4QW0 - chains Z and a of the 28 polymer chains in the assembly; structure by X-ray diffraction, 2.90 A resolution.

Chain Z:
Protein: Proteasome subunit beta type-6
From: Saccharomyces cerevisiae
Notes: EC 3.4.25.1
Reference sequence: P23724 (PSB6_YEAST); residues 1-222 here correspond to UniProt positions 20-241 (UniProt number = residue number + 19)
Sequence (222 residues; numbered 1 to 222; the number before each row is that of its first residue):
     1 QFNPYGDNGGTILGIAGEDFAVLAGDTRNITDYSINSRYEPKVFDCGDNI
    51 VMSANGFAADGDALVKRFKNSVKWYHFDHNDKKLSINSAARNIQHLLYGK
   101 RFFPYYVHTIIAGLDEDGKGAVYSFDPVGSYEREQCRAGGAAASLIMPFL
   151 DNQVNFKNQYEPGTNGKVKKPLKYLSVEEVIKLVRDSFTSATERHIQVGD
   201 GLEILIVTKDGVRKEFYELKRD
Metal / ion sites: Mg2+ near Val198 (its only coordinating residue here)

Chain a:
Protein: Proteasome subunit beta type-7
From: Saccharomyces cerevisiae
Notes: EC 3.4.25.1
Reference sequence: P30657 (PSB7_YEAST); residues -12 to 233 here correspond to UniProt positions 21-266 (UniProt number = residue number + 33)
Sequence (246 residues; each row starts with the number of its first residue; numbers below 1 keep their minus sign (Thr-12 is residue -12)):
   -12 TQIANAGASPMVNTQQPIVTGTSVISMKYDNGVIIAADNLGSYGSLLRFN
    38 GVERLIPVGDNTVVGISGDISDMQHIERLLKDLVTENAYDNPLADAEEAL
    88 EPSYIFEYLATVMYQRRSKMNPLWNAIIVAGVQSNGDQFLRYVNLLGVTY
   138 SSPTLATGFGAHMANPLLRKVVDRESDIPKTTVQVAEEAIVNAMRVLYYR
   188 DARSSRNFSLAIIDKNTGLTFKKNLQVENMKWDFAKDIKGYGTQKI
Unresolved in the structure: -12 to 0

How chain Z and chain a interact:
Pairs across the interface (41; chain Z residue first):
  Gln1(Z) - Thr1(a)  hydrogen bond
  Phe2(Z) - Thr1(a)
  Phe2(Z) - Arg104(a)
  Phe2(Z) - Pro109(a)  hydrophobic
  Phe2(Z) - Trp111(a)  hydrophobic
  Phe2(Z) - Leu132(a)  hydrophobic
  Phe2(Z) - Leu133(a)  hydrophobic
  Asn3(Z) - Leu133(a)
  Pro4(Z) - Arg104(a)  hydrogen bond (backbone-side chain)
  Pro4(Z) - Met107(a)  hydrophobic
  Pro4(Z) - Leu133(a)
  Asn8(Z) - Val135(a)
  Asn29(Z) - Tyr137(a)
  Ser34(Z) - His149(a)  hydrogen bond
  Ile35(Z) - Arg156(a)  hydrogen bond (backbone-side chain)
  Asn36(Z) - Tyr137(a)
  Asn36(Z) - Ser139(a)
  Asn36(Z) - Leu142(a)
  Asn36(Z) - Arg156(a)
  Ser37(Z) - Ser138(a)  hydrogen bond (side chain-backbone)
  Glu40(Z) - Arg128(a)  salt bridge
  Glu40(Z) - Tyr137(a)
  Glu40(Z) - Ser138(a)  hydrogen bond (side chain-backbone)
  Phe57(Z) - Arg104(a)
  Phe57(Z) - Leu133(a)
  Phe57(Z) - Val135(a)  hydrophobic
  Ala59(Z) - Tyr101(a)
  Ala59(Z) - Leu133(a)
  Ala59(Z) - Gly134(a)
  Ala59(Z) - Val135(a)
  Asp60(Z) - Tyr101(a)  hydrogen bond
  Asp60(Z) - Arg104(a)  salt bridge
  Asp62(Z) - Thr136(a)  hydrogen bond
  Ala63(Z) - Tyr101(a)
  Lys66(Z) - Glu94(a)  salt bridge
  Phe103(Z) - Arg104(a)
  Phe103(Z) - Ser105(a)
  Tyr105(Z) - Tyr101(a)
  Glu218(Z) - Arg161(a)  salt bridge
  Arg221(Z) - Asp160(a)  salt bridge
  Arg221(Z) - Arg161(a)
Also at the interface, not in a pair above, chain Z (25 interface residues in all): Tyr5, Gly6, Tyr39, Lys100

In short:
Chain Z and chain a form an interface of 25 and 22 residues respectively, with 8 hydrogen bonds and 5 salt
bridges. Among the polar pairs are Glu40(Z)-Arg128(a), Asp60(Z)-Arg104(a) and Lys66(Z)-Glu94(a).
Here chain Z is Proteasome subunit beta type-6 and chain a is Proteasome subunit beta type-7, both from
Saccharomyces cerevisiae. Entry 4QW0 (yCP beta5-A49T-A50V-double mutant in complex with bortezomib) was
determined by X-ray diffraction (same publication as 4QUX, 4QUY, 4QV0, 4QV1, 4QV3, 4QV4 and 42 further
entries).
